Entry 9K1D (electron microscopy, 3.34 A resolution); this record covers chains A and B of the 4 polymer chains in the assembly.

# Chain A
Protein: Guanine nucleotide-binding protein G(i) subunit alpha-1
Organism: Homo sapiens
UniProtKB: P63096 (GNAI1_HUMAN); numbering as in UniProt (aligned over 1-354)
Chain sequence (354 residues; numbered 1 to 354; the number before each row is that of its first residue):
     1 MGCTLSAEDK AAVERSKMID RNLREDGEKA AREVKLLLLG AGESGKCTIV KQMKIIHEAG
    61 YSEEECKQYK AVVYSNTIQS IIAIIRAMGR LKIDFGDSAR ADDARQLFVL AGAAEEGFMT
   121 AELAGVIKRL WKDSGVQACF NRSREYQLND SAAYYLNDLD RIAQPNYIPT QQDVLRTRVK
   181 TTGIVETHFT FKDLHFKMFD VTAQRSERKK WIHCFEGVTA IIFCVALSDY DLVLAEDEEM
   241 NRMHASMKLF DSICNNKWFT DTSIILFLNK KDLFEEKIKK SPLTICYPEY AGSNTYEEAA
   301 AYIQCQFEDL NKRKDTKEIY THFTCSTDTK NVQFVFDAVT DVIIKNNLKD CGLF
Not modelled in the structure: 1-3, 56-181, 235-240
Construct notes: engineered mutation C47 (Ser in P63096), T202 (Gly in P63096), A203 (Gly in P63096), A245 (Glu in P63096), S326 (Ala in P63096)
Curated features (UniProtKB/Swiss-Prot):
  - region: K35 to K46, T48 (G1 motif), D173 to T181 (G2 motif), F196 to V201, Q204, R205 (G3 motif), I265 to D272 (G4 motif), T324, C325, T327 to T329 (G5 motif)
  - binding site (GTP): E43 to K46, T48, S151, L175 to T181, D200, V201, Q204, N269 to D272
  - binding site (Mg(2+)): T181
  - modified residue: R178 (ADP-ribosylarginine), Q204 (Deamidated glutamine), C351 (ADP-ribosylcysteine)
  - lipidation: G2 (N-myristoyl glycine), C3 (S-palmitoyl cysteine)
  - natural variant: G40 (G40C: In NEDHISB; G40R: In NEDHISB), G45 (G45D: In NEDHISB), T48 (T48I: In NEDHISB; T48K: In NEDHISB), Q52 (Q52P: In NEDHISB), S75 (deletion: In NEDHISB; uncertain significance), Q172 (deletion: In NEDHISB), D173 (D173V: In NEDHISB), E186 to F189 (deletion: In NEDHISB; uncertain significance), C224 (C224Y: In NEDHISB), K270 (K270N: In NEDHISB; K270R: In NEDHISB), D272 (D272G: In NEDHISB), V332 (V332E: In NEDHISB; uncertain significance)
  - mutagenesis: G42 (G42R: Abolishes switch to an activated conformation and dissociation from beta and gamma subunits upon GTP binding. Abolishes interaction with RGS family members), E116 (E116L: Enhances interaction (inactive GDP-bound) with RGS14), Q147 (Q147L: Enhances interaction (inactive GDP-bound) with RGS14)

# Chain B
Protein: Guanine nucleotide-binding protein G(I)/G(S)/G(T) subunit beta-1
Organism: Homo sapiens
UniProtKB: P62873 (GBB1_HUMAN); numbering as in UniProt (aligned over 1-340)
Chain sequence (340 residues; row label = number of the first residue in the row):
     1 MSELDQLRQE AEQLKNQIRD ARKACADATL SQITNNIDPV GRIQMRTRRT LRGHLAKIYA
    61 MHWGTDSRLL VSASQDGKLI IWDSYTTNKV HAIPLRSSWV MTCAYAPSGN YVACGGLDNI
   121 CSIYNLKTRE GNVRVSRELA GHTGYLSCCR FLDDNQIVTS SGDTTCALWD IETGQQTTTF
   181 TGHTGDVMSL SLAPDTRLFV SGACDASAKL WDVREGMCRQ TFTGHESDIN AICFFPNGNA
   241 FATGSDDATC RLFDLRADQE LMTYSHDNII CGITSVSFSK SGRLLLAGYD DFNCNVWDAL
   301 KADRAGVLAG HDNRVSCLGV TDDGMAVATG SWDSFLKIWN
Not modelled in the structure: 1-12
Curated features (UniProtKB/Swiss-Prot):
  - modified residue: S2 (N-acetylserine), H266 (Phosphohistidine)
  - natural variant: L30 (L30F: In MRD42; uncertain significance), R52 (R52G: In MRD42), G64 (G64V: In MRD42), D76 (D76E: In MRD42; D76G: In MRD42), G77 (G77S: In MRD42), K78 (K78R: In MRD42), I80 (I80N: In MRD42; I80T: In MRD42), H91 (H91R: In MRD42; uncertain significance), A92 (A92T: In MRD42), P94 (P94S: In MRD42), L95 (L95P: In MRD42), R96 (R96L: In MRD42), 5 further natural variant entries in UniProt
Disulfide bonds: C121-C149

# How chain A and chain B interact
Residue-residue contacts - 44 pairs, chain A then chain B:
  A12(A) - N88(B)
  R15(A) - V90(B)  hydrogen bond (side chain-backbone)
  R15(A) - H91(B)  hydrogen bond
  S16(A) - N88(B)
  S16(A) - K89(B)
  I19(A) - K89(B)
  I19(A) - A92(B)  hydrophobic
  D20(A) - K89(B)  salt bridge
  L23(A) - G53(B)
  L23(A) - L55(B)
  L23(A) - K78(B)
  L23(A) - I80(B)  hydrophobic
  L23(A) - A92(B)  hydrophobic
  D26(A) - K78(B)
  T182(A) - N119(B)
  G183(A) - N119(B)
  I184(A) - W99(B)
  I184(A) - L117(B)  hydrophobic
  F199(A) - W99(B)  hydrophobic
  Q204(A) - L117(B)  hydrogen bond (side chain-backbone)
  Q204(A) - N119(B)
  Q204(A) - Y145(B)
  S206(A) - Y145(B)
  S206(A) - G162(B)
  S206(A) - D186(B)
  E207(A) - D186(B)  hydrogen bond (backbone-side chain)
  K209(A) - D228(B)  salt bridge
  K210(A) - Y145(B)
  K210(A) - M188(B)
  K210(A) - C204(B)
  K210(A) - N230(B)
  K210(A) - D246(B)  salt bridge
  W211(A) - L117(B)  hydrophobic
  H213(A) - K57(B)
  H213(A) - Y59(B)  hydrogen bond (backbone-side chain)
  H213(A) - W332(B)
  C214(A) - Y59(B)
  C214(A) - W99(B)
  F215(A) - W99(B)  hydrophobic
  F215(A) - L117(B)  hydrophobic
  E216(A) - K57(B)  salt bridge
  E216(A) - W332(B)
  W258(A) - R314(B)
  W258(A) - W332(B)  hydrophobic
Also at the interface, not in a pair above, chain A (24 interface residues in all): G27, A203
Also at the interface, not in a pair above, chain B (28 interface residues in all): M101, D118, T143, G144

# In short
24 residues of chain A and 28 residues of chain B are in contact; the contacts include 5 hydrogen bonds and 4
salt bridges. Polar contacts include D20(A)-K89(B), K209(A)-D228(B) and K210(A)-D246(B).
Chain A is Guanine nucleotide-binding protein G(i) subunit alpha-1 and chain B is Guanine nucleotide-binding
protein G(I)/G(S)/G(T) subunit beta-1, both from Homo sapiens; the structure, Cryo-EM structure of the
butyrate bound FFA2-Gi complex, was determined by electron microscopy, deposited together with 9K1C.
